Entry 7B6R (electron microscopy, 5.80 A resolution (low resolution: residue-level contacts below are approximate; hydrogen-bond / salt-bridge calls are withheld)); this record covers chains C and D of the 10 polymer chains in the assembly.

# Chain C
Name: Trafficking protein particle complex subunit
From: Drosophila melanogaster
Reference sequence: Q9VSY8 (Q9VSY8_DROME); residue numbers follow UniProt; this construct covers 1-178
Chain sequence (178 residues; numbered 1 to 178; the number before each row is that of its first residue):
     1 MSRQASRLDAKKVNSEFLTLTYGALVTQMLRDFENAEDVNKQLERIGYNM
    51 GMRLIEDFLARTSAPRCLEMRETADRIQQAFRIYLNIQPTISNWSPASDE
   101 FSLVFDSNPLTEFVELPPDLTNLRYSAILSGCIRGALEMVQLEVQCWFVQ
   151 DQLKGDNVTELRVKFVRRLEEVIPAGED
Unresolved in the structure: 1-9, 175-178

# Chain D
Name: GEO08327p1
From: Drosophila melanogaster
Reference sequence: Q9VF82 (Q9VF82_DROME); residue numbers follow UniProt; this construct covers 1-152
Chain sequence (152 residues; each row starts with the number of its first residue):
     1 MSEEILFDCLHAEIVNYCLDSNKEHDLATLEYIGFTTGYRLIERLTREVS
    51 RFKDELETMKFICTDFWMLIYKKQVDNLRTNNHGMYVVQDKAFRFLTRIS
   101 PGTKQLEHAPKFVAFTCGLVRGALSNLGINSTVTAEVQSIPACKFHIEVN
   151 RN
Unresolved in the structure: 1

# Interface between chain C and chain D
Residue-residue contacts - 28 pairs, chain C then chain D:
  Lys11(C) - Leu41(D)
  Lys11(C) - Leu69(D)
  Ser15(C) - Glu3(D)
  Glu16(C) - Thr37(D)
  Glu16(C) - Arg40(D)
  Phe17(C) - Phe7(D)
  Leu18(C) - Leu6(D)
  Leu20(C) - Leu30(D)
  Leu20(C) - Ile33(D)
  Leu20(C) - Gly34(D)
  Leu20(C) - Thr37(D)
  Thr21(C) - Leu30(D)
  Leu25(C) - Leu10(D)
  Leu25(C) - Ile14(D)
  Leu25(C) - Tyr17(D)
  Gln28(C) - Tyr17(D)
  Ile46(C) - Glu13(D)
  Asn49(C) - Glu13(D)
  Met50(C) - Cys9(D)
  Met50(C) - Glu13(D)
  Leu54(C) - Ile5(D)
  Leu54(C) - Leu6(D)
  Leu54(C) - Cys9(D)
  Arg61(C) - Ser2(D)
  Ile83(C) - Glu3(D)
  Tyr84(C) - Glu3(D)
  Tyr84(C) - Leu6(D)
  Asn86(C) - Glu3(D)
Other interface residues (no listed pair), chain C (25 interface residues in all): Val13, Ala24, Met29, Asp32, Phe33, Asp57, Leu85, Ile128
Other interface residues (no listed pair), chain D (20 interface residues in all): Leu19, Asp26, Thr29

# In short
25 residues of chain C and 20 residues of chain D are in contact.
Here chain C is Trafficking protein particle complex subunit and chain D is GEO08327p1, both from Drosophila
melanogaster. Entry 7B6R (Drosophila melanogaster TRAPPIII partial complex: core plus C8 and C11 attached
region) was determined by electron microscopy (same publication as 7B6D, 7B6E, 7B6H and 7B70).
